5IX1 - chains A and B of the 4 polymer chains in the assembly; structure by X-ray diffraction, 2.60 A resolution.

[Chain A (and B)]
Molecule: MORC family CW-type zinc finger protein 3
Organism: Mus musculus
Notes: chain B of this document is another copy of the same molecule, construct and numbering; everything in this record applies to it too
UniProt: F7BJB9 (MORC3_MOUSE); residues 7-456 here = UniProt positions 7-456
Sequence (451 residues; row label = number of the first residue in the row):
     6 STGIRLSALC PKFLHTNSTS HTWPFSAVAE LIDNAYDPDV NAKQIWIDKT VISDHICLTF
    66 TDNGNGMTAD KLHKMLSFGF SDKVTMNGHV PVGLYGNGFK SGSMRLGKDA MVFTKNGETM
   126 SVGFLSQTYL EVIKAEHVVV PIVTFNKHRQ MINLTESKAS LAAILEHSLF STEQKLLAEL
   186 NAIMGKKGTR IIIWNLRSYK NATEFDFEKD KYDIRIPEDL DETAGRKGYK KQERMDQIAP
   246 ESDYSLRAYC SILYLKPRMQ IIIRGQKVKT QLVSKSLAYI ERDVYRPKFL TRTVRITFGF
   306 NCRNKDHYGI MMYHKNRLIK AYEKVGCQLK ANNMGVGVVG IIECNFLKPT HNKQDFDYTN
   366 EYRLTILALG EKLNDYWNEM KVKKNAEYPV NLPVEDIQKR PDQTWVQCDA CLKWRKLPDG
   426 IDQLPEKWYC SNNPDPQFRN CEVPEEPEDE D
Disordered / not traced: 6-7, 225-233, 239-242, 334-337, 387-403, 456 (chain B: 6-7, 225-233, 240-241, 387-403, 455-456)
Differences from the reference sequence: expression tag (6)
Swiss-Prot annotation at these positions:
  - zinc finger: K404 to D454 (CW-type)
  - region: A326 to K353 (Nuclear matrix binding)
  - binding site (Zn(2+)): C413, C416, C435, C446
  - cross-link (Glycyl lysine isopeptide (Lys-Gly)): K191 (interchain with G-Cter in SUMO2), K205 (interchain with G-Cter in SUMO2), K280 (interchain with G-Cter in SUMO2), K293 (interchain with G-Cter in SUMO2)
Ion coordination: Mg2+: N39 (together with AMP-PNP); Zn2+: C413, C416, C435, C446
Ligand contacts: AMP-PNP (ANP; phosphoaminophosphonic acid-adenylate ester): E35, N39, A40, D42, D44, V45, D67, M72, K76, M80, F85, S86, K88, V97, G98, L99, Y100, G101, N102, G103, F104, K105, T194, K358
What the authors report for this chain:
  - self-association interface (contacts with another copy of this molecule); pairs are residue here / residue on that copy: F18-F18 (hydrophobic contact), G8, I9, L14
  - mutagenesis - I9A: decreased binding to MORC family CW-type zinc finger protein 3 (chain A)
  - mutagenesis - I9A: unchanged binding to nucleotide

[Chain A / chain B interface]
Pairs across the interface - 101 pairs, chain A then chain B:
  G8(A) with E161(B)
  I9(A) with Y134(B); V145(B); P146(B), hydrophobic; A164(B), hydrophobic
  R10(A) with H78(B); V144(B); V145(B), hydrogen bond (backbone-backbone); E161(B)
  L11(A) with H78(B), hydrogen bond (backbone-side chain); H142(B); V143(B); V144(B), hydrophobic
  S12(A) with L14(B); L81(B), hydrogen bond (side chain-backbone); S82(B); F83(B); V143(B), hydrogen bond (backbone-backbone)
  A13(A) with L14(B); S82(B), hydrogen bond (backbone-side chain); F83(B), hydrogen bond (backbone-backbone); F85(B)
  L14(A) with S12(B); L14(B), hydrophobic; F83(B)
  C15(A) with F83(B), hydrogen bond (backbone-backbone); G84(B); F85(B), hydrophobic
  K17(A) with G84(B); S86(B), hydrogen bond (side chain-backbone); L99(B)
  F18(A) with F18(B), hydrophobic; F83(B); G84(B); N102(B)
  T21(A) with Y100(B), hydrogen bond (side chain-backbone); N102(B); H356(B)
  T24(A) with Y100(B); T355(B); H356(B)
  S25(A) with H356(B)
  T27(A) with T355(B); D362(B)
  H78(A) with R10(B); L11(B), hydrogen bond (side chain-backbone)
  L81(A) with S12(B), hydrogen bond (backbone-side chain)
  S82(A) with S12(B); A13(B), hydrogen bond (side chain-backbone)
  F83(A) with S12(B); A13(B), hydrogen bond (backbone-backbone); L14(B); C15(B), hydrogen bond (backbone-backbone); F18(B)
  G84(A) with C15(B), hydrogen bond (backbone-side chain); K17(B); F18(B)
  F85(A) with A13(B); C15(B), hydrophobic
  S86(A) with K17(B)
  L99(A) with K17(B)
  Y100(A) with T21(B), hydrogen bond (backbone-side chain)
  N102(A) with F18(B); T21(B)
  E141(A) with F85(B)
  H142(A) with L11(B)
  V143(A) with L11(B); S12(B), hydrogen bond (backbone-backbone)
  V144(A) with I9(B), hydrophobic; R10(B)
  V145(A) with I9(B); R10(B), hydrogen bond (backbone-backbone)
  P146(A) with I9(B), hydrophobic
  E161(A) with G8(B)
  A164(A) with I9(B), hydrophobic
  S165(A) with I9(B)
  Y204(A) with N365(B)
  D224(A) with N365(B)
  Y234(A) with Y363(B); R368(B)
  K235(A) with Y363(B)
  K236(A) with Y363(B)
  Q237(A) with D360(B); Y363(B); Y367(B)
  T355(A) with T24(B); T27(B)
  H356(A) with T21(B); T24(B), hydrogen bond (backbone-backbone); S25(B); H356(B)
  D360(A) with Q237(B), hydrogen bond
  D362(A) with T27(B)
  Y363(A) with Y234(B); K235(B), hydrogen bond (side chain-backbone); K236(B); Q237(B)
  N365(A) with D224(B)
  Y367(A) with Q237(B)
  R368(A) with D224(B), salt bridge; Y234(B)
Other interface residues (no listed pair), chain A (52 interface residues in all): N22, H26, Y134, K325, F361
Other interface residues (no listed pair), chain B (55 interface residues in all): N22, H26, E141, T160, S165, A168, Y204, K205, K325, F361

[In short]
The interface between chain A and chain B involves 52 residues on one side and 55 on the other, with 21
hydrogen bonds and 1 salt bridge. Among the polar pairs are R368(A)-D224(B), L11(A)-H78(B) and S12(A)-L81(B).
From the paper: I9A of chain A reduces binding to MORC family CW-type zinc finger protein 3 (chain A); a
self-association interface involving G8(A), I9(A) and L14(A) among others.
Both chains are MORC family CW-type zinc finger protein 3 (Mus musculus). Entry 5IX1 (Crystal structure of
mouse Morc3 ATPase-CW cassette in complex with AMPPNP and H3K4me3 peptide) was determined by X-ray
diffraction, deposited together with 5IX2.
